Entry 2ONP (X-ray diffraction, 2.00 A resolution); this record covers chains A and D of the 4 polymer chains in the assembly.

Chain A (and D):
Name: Aldehyde dehydrogenase
Organism: Homo sapiens
Notes: EC 1.2.1.3; chain D of this document is another copy of the same molecule, construct and numbering; everything in this record applies to it too
UniProtKB: P05091 (ALDH2_HUMAN); residues 1-500 here correspond to UniProt positions 18-517 (UniProt number = residue number + 17)
Chain sequence (500 residues; numbered 1 to 500; the number before each row is that of its first residue):
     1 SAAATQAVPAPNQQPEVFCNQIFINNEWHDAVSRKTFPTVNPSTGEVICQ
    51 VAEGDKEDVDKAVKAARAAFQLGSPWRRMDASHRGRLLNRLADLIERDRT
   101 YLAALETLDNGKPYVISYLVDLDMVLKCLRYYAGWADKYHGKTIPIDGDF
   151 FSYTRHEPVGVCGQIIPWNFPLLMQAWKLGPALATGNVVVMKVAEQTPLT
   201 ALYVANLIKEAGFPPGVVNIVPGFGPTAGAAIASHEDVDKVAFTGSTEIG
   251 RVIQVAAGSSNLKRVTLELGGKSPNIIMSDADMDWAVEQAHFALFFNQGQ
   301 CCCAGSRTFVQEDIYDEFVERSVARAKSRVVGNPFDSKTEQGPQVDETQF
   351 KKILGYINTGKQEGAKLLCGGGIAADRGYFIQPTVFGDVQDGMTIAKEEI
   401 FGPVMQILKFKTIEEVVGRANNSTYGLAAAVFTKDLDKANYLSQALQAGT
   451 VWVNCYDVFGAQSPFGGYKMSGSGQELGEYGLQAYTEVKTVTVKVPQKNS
Unresolved in the structure: 1-6
Differences from the reference sequence: engineered mutation Gln475 (Arg492 in P05091)
Swiss-Prot annotation at these positions:
  - active site: Glu268 (Proton acceptor), Cys302 (Nucleophile)
  - binding site (NAD(+)): Gly245 to Gly250
  - site: Asn169 (Transition state stabilizer)
  - modified residue (N6-acetyllysine): Lys35, Lys56, Lys61, Lys142, Lys351, Lys366, Lys409, Lys411, Lys434
Metal / ion sites: Na+: Val40, Asp109, Gln196
Small-molecule neighbours:
  - guanidine (GAI), molecule 1: Phe70, Glu157, Pro158, Val159, Gly160, Glu487
  - guanidine (GAI), molecule 2: Ile146, Asp147, Gly148, Phe150
  - guanidine (GAI), molecule 3: Val159, Leu262, Arg264, Glu487
  - guanidine (GAI), molecule 4: Phe350, Ile373, Ala375, Asp376, Arg377, Gly378
  - guanidine (GAI), molecule 5: Val458, Phe459, Gly460
  - guanidine (GAI), molecule 6: Gly467, Tyr468, Lys469, Gly472, Ser473
  - NAD (nicotinamide-adenine-dinucleotide): Ile165, Ile166, Pro167, Trp168, Asn169, Lys192, Val193, Ala194, Glu195, Gln196, Phe224, Gly225, Pro226, Gly229, Ala230, Phe243, Thr244, Gly245, Ser246, Ile249, Val252, Ile253, Glu268, Leu269, Gly270, Cys302, Gln349, Lys352, Glu399, Phe401
From the paper describing this entry:
  - mutagenesis - R264Q (2-fold), R475Q (20-fold): decreased binding to NAD+ (citing earlier work)
  - mutagenesis - R264Q (2-fold), R475Q (2-fold): decreased catalytic activity (citing earlier work)
  - binding site for NAD: Glu399, Phe401
  - conformationally variable residues (order/disorder transition, side-chain flip): Glu268, Gln475
  - catalytic residues: Cys302

How chain A and chain D interact:
Residue-residue contacts - 63 pairs, chain A then chain D:
  Leu72(A) - Asn499(D)
  Gly73(A) - Gln497(D)
  Gly73(A) - Asn499(D)  hydrogen bond (backbone-side chain)
  Arg77(A) - Asn499(D)
  Arg77(A) - Ser500(D)  hydrogen bond (side chain-backbone)
  Arg78(A) - Gln497(D)
  Arg78(A) - Lys498(D)
  Arg78(A) - Asn499(D)
  Asp80(A) - Asp147(D)
  Asp80(A) - Gly148(D)  hydrogen bond (side chain-backbone)
  Asp80(A) - Lys498(D)  salt bridge
  Ala81(A) - Pro145(D)  hydrophobic
  Ser82(A) - Asp147(D)  hydrogen bond
  Arg84(A) - Ser500(D)
  Asp137(A) - Pro145(D)
  His140(A) - Lys142(D)
  His140(A) - Thr143(D)
  Gly141(A) - Gly141(D)
  Gly141(A) - Lys142(D)
  Gly141(A) - Thr143(D)  hydrogen bond (backbone-backbone)
  Lys142(A) - His140(D)
  Lys142(A) - Gly141(D)
  Lys142(A) - Thr143(D)
  Thr143(A) - His140(D)
  Thr143(A) - Gly141(D)  hydrogen bond (side chain-backbone)
  Thr143(A) - Lys142(D)
  Thr143(A) - Tyr153(D)
  Thr143(A) - Thr154(D)  hydrogen bond (side chain-backbone)
  Pro145(A) - Asp137(D)
  Asp147(A) - Asp80(D)
  Asp147(A) - Ser82(D)  hydrogen bond
  Gly148(A) - Asp80(D)  hydrogen bond (backbone-side chain)
  Phe151(A) - Tyr153(D)  hydrophobic
  Tyr153(A) - Thr143(D)
  Tyr153(A) - Phe151(D)
  Thr154(A) - Thr143(D)  hydrogen bond (backbone-side chain)
  Arg155(A) - Asn499(D)  hydrogen bond (side chain-backbone)
  Arg155(A) - Ser500(D)
  Glu157(A) - Ser500(D)
  Pro158(A) - Ser500(D)
  Lys434(A) - Asp435(D)
  Lys434(A) - Leu436(D)  hydrogen bond (backbone-backbone)
  Asp435(A) - Lys434(D)
  Leu436(A) - Lys434(D)  hydrogen bond (backbone-backbone)
  Leu436(A) - Leu436(D)
  Leu436(A) - Val453(D)  hydrophobic
  Leu436(A) - Asn454(D)
  Val453(A) - Leu436(D)  hydrophobic
  Asn454(A) - Leu436(D)
  Gln497(A) - Gly73(D)
  Gln497(A) - Arg78(D)
  Lys498(A) - Arg78(D)
  Lys498(A) - Asp80(D)  salt bridge
  Asn499(A) - Leu72(D)
  Asn499(A) - Gly73(D)  hydrogen bond (side chain-backbone)
  Asn499(A) - Arg77(D)
  Asn499(A) - Arg78(D)
  Asn499(A) - Arg155(D)  hydrogen bond (backbone-side chain)
  Ser500(A) - Arg77(D)  hydrogen bond (backbone-side chain)
  Ser500(A) - Arg84(D)
  Ser500(A) - Arg155(D)  hydrogen bond (backbone-side chain)
  Ser500(A) - Glu157(D)
  Ser500(A) - Pro158(D)
Other interface residues (no listed pair), chain A (37 interface residues in all): Trp76, Ile144, Asp149, His156, Thr433, Ala439
Other interface residues (no listed pair), chain D (35 interface residues in all): Ala81, Ile144, His156, Thr433, Ala439

In short:
37 residues of chain A and 35 residues of chain D are in contact; the contacts include 17 hydrogen bonds and 2
salt bridges. Polar pairs include Asp80(A)-Lys498(D), Gly73(A)-Asn499(D) and Arg77(A)-Ser500(D). The paper
reports the catalytic residue Cys302(A); R264Q and R475Q of chain A reduce binding to NAD+.
Both chains are Aldehyde dehydrogenase (Homo sapiens). Entry 2ONP (Arg475Gln Mutant of Human Mitochondrial
Aldehyde Dehydrogenase, complexed with NAD+) was determined by X-ray diffraction, deposited together with
2ONM, 2ONN and 2ONO.
